PDB entry 5JW9 | X-ray diffraction, 2.00 A resolution | chains A and B

[Chain A]
Molecule: AF4/FMR2 family member 4
From: Homo sapiens
UniProt: Q9UHB7 (AFF4_HUMAN), isoform Q9UHB7-2; residues 1-51 here correspond to UniProt positions 301-351 (UniProt number = residue number + 300)
Amino-acid sequence (64 residues; numbered -4 to 59; the number before each row is that of its first residue; numbers below 1 keep their minus sign (Gly-4 is residue -4)):
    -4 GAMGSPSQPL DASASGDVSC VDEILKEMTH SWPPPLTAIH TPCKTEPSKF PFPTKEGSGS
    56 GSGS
Not modelled in the structure: -4 to 13, 50-59
Construct notes: expression tag (-4 to 0, 52-59)
Modified positions: Mse-2 (selenomethionine); Mse23 (selenomethionine; parent Met)
Swiss-Prot annotation at these positions:
  - site: Lys50, Glu51 (Breakpoint for insertion to form KMT2A/MLL1-AFF4 fusion protein)
What the authors report for this chain:
  - mutagenesis - F45D, F47D: unchanged binding to ELL2
  - mutagenesis - E22H, P29G, I34D: abolished binding to ELL1

[Chain B]
Molecule: RNA polymerase II elongation factor ELL2
From: Homo sapiens
UniProt: O00472 (ELL2_HUMAN); residues 519-640 here = UniProt positions 519-640
Amino-acid sequence (122 residues; numbered 519 to 640; the number before each row is that of its first residue):
   519 EPSAIELPDY LIKYIAIVSY EQRQNYKDDF NAEYDEYRAL HARMETVARR FIKLDAQRKR
   579 LSPGSKEYQN VHEEVLQEYQ KIKQSSPNYH EEKYRCEYLH NKLAHIKRMI GEFDQQQAES
   639 WS
Not modelled in the structure: 519-524, 640
Construct notes: engineered mutation Mse627 (Leu in O00472)
Modified positions: Mse562 (selenomethionine; parent Met); Mse627 (selenomethionine)
Swiss-Prot annotation at these positions:
  - modified residue: Ser580 (Phosphoserine)
What the authors report for this chain:
  - mutagenesis - H559E, H608E, N619A, K625T: unchanged binding to AF4/FMR2 family member 4 (chain A)

[Chain A / chain B interface]
Pairs across the interface (62):
  Val16(A) - His590(B)
  Val16(A) - Val593(B)  hydrophobic
  Val16(A) - Leu594(B)  hydrophobic
  Asp17(A) - Arg576(B)  salt bridge
  Ile19(A) - Val593(B)  hydrophobic
  Ile19(A) - Tyr597(B)  hydrophobic
  Leu20(A) - Phe569(B)
  Leu20(A) - Asp573(B)
  Leu20(A) - Arg576(B)
  Glu22(A) - Tyr597(B)
  Glu22(A) - His608(B)  salt bridge
  Mse23(A) - Val565(B)  hydrophobic
  Mse23(A) - Ala566(B)
  Mse23(A) - Phe569(B)  hydrophobic
  Mse23(A) - Tyr607(B)
  Thr24(A) - Phe569(B)
  Thr24(A) - Ile570(B)
  Thr24(A) - Asp573(B)
  Trp27(A) - Mse562(B)  hydrophobic
  Trp27(A) - Lys611(B)
  Trp27(A) - Cys614(B)  hydrophobic
  Trp27(A) - Glu615(B)
  Pro28(A) - His559(B)  hydrogen bond (backbone-side chain)
  Pro28(A) - Glu563(B)
  Pro28(A) - His618(B)
  Pro29(A) - His559(B)
  Pro29(A) - His618(B)
  Pro30(A) - Tyr555(B)
  Pro30(A) - Arg556(B)
  Pro30(A) - His559(B)
  Leu31(A) - Tyr552(B)  hydrogen bond (backbone-side chain)
  Leu31(A) - Tyr555(B)  hydrogen bond (backbone-side chain)
  Leu31(A) - His618(B)
  Leu31(A) - Leu621(B)  hydrophobic
  Leu31(A) - Ala622(B)
  Thr32(A) - Phe548(B)
  Thr32(A) - Tyr552(B)
  Thr32(A) - Lys625(B)  hydrogen bond
  Ala33(A) - Tyr552(B)
  Ala33(A) - Lys625(B)  hydrogen bond (backbone-side chain)
  Ile34(A) - Lys545(B)  hydrogen bond (backbone-side chain)
  Ile34(A) - Phe548(B)  hydrophobic
  Ile34(A) - Ile628(B)  hydrophobic
  His35(A) - Arg541(B)  hydrogen bond (backbone-side chain)
  Thr36(A) - Arg541(B)  hydrogen bond
  Pro37(A) - Asp632(B)
  Cys38(A) - Lys625(B)
  Cys38(A) - Ile628(B)  hydrophobic
  Cys38(A) - Gly629(B)
  Cys38(A) - Asp632(B)  hydrogen bond (backbone-side chain)
  Thr40(A) - Lys625(B)
  Pro42(A) - Ala622(B)
  Pro42(A) - Lys625(B)
  Pro42(A) - Arg626(B)
  Ser43(A) - Ala622(B)
  Ser43(A) - Arg626(B)
  Lys44(A) - Asn619(B)
  Lys44(A) - Arg626(B)
  Phe45(A) - Asn619(B)  hydrogen bond (backbone-side chain)
  Phe47(A) - Glu615(B)
  Phe47(A) - His618(B)
  Phe47(A) - Asn619(B)
Other interface residues (no listed pair), chain A (26 interface residues in all): His25
Other interface residues (no listed pair), chain B (34 interface residues in all): Ile600
From the paper, about this interface:
  - specific contacts: Asp17(A)-Arg576(B) (salt bridge), Trp27(A)-Mse562(B) (hydrophobic contact), Trp27(A)-Cys614(B) (hydrophobic contact), Trp27(A)-Glu615(B) (hydrophobic contact), Trp27(A)-Tyr607(B) (water-mediated contact), Pro28(A)-His559(B) (hydrogen bond), Leu31(A)-Tyr552(B), Leu31(A)-Tyr555(B), Leu31(A)-His618(B), Leu31(A)-Leu621(B), Leu31(A)-Ala622(B), Thr32(A)-Lys625(B) (hydrogen bond), Ile34(A)-Lys545(B), Ile34(A)-Lys625(B), Cys38(A)-Asp632(B) (hydrogen bond), Pro42(A)-Ala622(B), Pro42(A)-Lys625(B), Pro42(A)-Arg626(B)
  - interface residues, chain A: Val16(A), Ile19(A), Leu20(A), Mse23(A), Pro28(A), Ile34(A), Phe45(A), Phe47(A)
  - hot spots on chain A (mutagenesis) - I19D/L20D (>25-fold), I19D/L20D/M23D (50-fold), M23D/L31D/I34D, M23D (>25-fold), W27D/L31D/I34D, W27D, L31D, I34D (8-fold), P42D, F45D/F47D: decreased binding to RNA polymerase II elongation factor ELL2 (chain B)
  - hot spots on chain A (mutagenesis) - L20D: abolished binding to ELL2
  - hot spots on chain A (mutagenesis) - E22H: decreased binding to ELL2
  - interface residues, chain B: Val565(B), Phe569(B), Ile570(B), Asp573(B), His590(B), Leu594(B)
  - hot spots on chain B (mutagenesis) - H559E/H608E/N619A/K625T: abolished binding to AF4/FMR2 family member 4 (chain A)

[Summary]
26 residues of chain A and 34 residues of chain B are in contact, with 10 hydrogen bonds and 2 salt bridges.
Polar pairs include Asp17(A)-Arg576(B), Glu22(A)-His608(B) and Pro28(A)-His559(B). The authors report a salt
bridge between Asp17(A) and Arg576(B); hydrophobic contacts between Trp27(A) and Mse562(B), Trp27(A) and
Cys614(B) and Trp27(A) and Glu615(B); a water-mediated contact between Trp27(A) and Tyr607(B). From the paper:
I19D/L20D, I19D/L20D/M23D and M23D/L31D/I34D of chain A, among others, reduce binding to RNA polymerase II
elongation factor ELL2 (chain B); interface residues Val16(A), Ile19(A) and Val565(B) among others; 20
substitutions were tested in all.
Here chain A is AF4/FMR2 family member 4 and chain B is RNA polymerase II elongation factor ELL2, both from
Homo sapiens. Entry 5JW9 (The Crystal Structure of ELL2 Oclludin Domain and AFF4 peptide) was determined by
X-ray diffraction.
